5QTT - chain A; structure by X-ray diffraction, 2.23 A resolution.

[Chain A]
Protein: Coagulation factor XI
From: Homo sapiens
Notes: EC 3.4.21.27; fragment: coagulation factor xi, heavy chain
UniProt: P03951 (FA11_HUMAN); the construct lacks a stretch of the UniProt sequence and is renumbered around it, so the offset changes along the chain: 16-36 = UniProt 388-408; 37-58 = UniProt 411-432; 59-65 = UniProt 435-441; 66-143 = UniProt 444-521; 3 more segments
Sequence (244 residues; each row starts with the number of its first residue; note: 1 number in that range is skipped by the numbering (no residue carries it; nothing is unmodelled there); a row labelled like 36A-36B holds insertion residues (36A, then the next letters in order)):
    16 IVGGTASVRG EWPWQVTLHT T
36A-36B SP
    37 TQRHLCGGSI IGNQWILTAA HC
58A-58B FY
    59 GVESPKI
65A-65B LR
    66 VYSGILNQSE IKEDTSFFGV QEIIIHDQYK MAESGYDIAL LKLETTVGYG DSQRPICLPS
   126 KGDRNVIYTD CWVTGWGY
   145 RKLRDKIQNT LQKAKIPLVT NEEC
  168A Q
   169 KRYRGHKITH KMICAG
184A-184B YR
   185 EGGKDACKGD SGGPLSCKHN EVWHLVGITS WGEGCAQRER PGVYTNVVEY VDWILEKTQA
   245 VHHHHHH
Unresolved in the structure: 246-251
Differences from the reference sequence: conflict Gly-113 (Asn491 in P03951), Gly-115 (Thr493 in P03951); expression tag (246-251)
Cystine bridges: Cys-42/Cys-58, Cys-136/Cys-201, Cys-168/Cys-182, Cys-191/Cys-219
Small-molecule neighbours: QEY (methyl [(3R,7S)-7-{[5-amino-1-(3-chloro-2-fluorophenyl)-1H-pyrazole-4-carbonyl]amino}-3-methyl-2-oxo-2,3,4,5,6,7-hexahydro-1H-12,8-(metheno)-1,9-benzodiazacyclotetradecin-15-yl]carbamate): Arg-39, His-40, Leu-41, Cys-42, His-57, Cys-58, Tyr-143, Ile-151, Asp-189, Ala-190, Cys-191, Lys-192, Gly-193, Asp-194, Ser-195, Thr-213, Ser-214, Trp-215, Gly-216, Gly-218, Cys-219, Gly-226, Val-227, Tyr-228
Swiss-Prot annotation at these positions:
  - active site (Charge relay system): His-57, Asp-102, Ser-195
  - binding site (heparin): Lys-169 to Arg-172
  - glycosylation: Asn-72 (N-linked (GlcNAc...) (complex) asparagine)

[Overview]
Ligands of chain A: compound QEY. UniProt lists 3 active-site residues and 4 heparin-binding residues.
Chain A is Coagulation factor XI (Homo sapiens); the structure, FACTOR XIA IN COMPLEX WITH THE INHIBITOR
methyl
[(3R,7S)-7-{[5-amino-1-(3-chloro-2-fluorophenyl)-1H-pyrazole-4-carbonyl]amino}-3-methyl-2-oxo-2,3,4,5,6,7-hexahydro-1H-12,8-(metheno)-1,9-benzodiazacyclotetradecin-15-yl]carbamate,
was determined by X-ray diffraction (same publication as 5QTU).
